PDB entry 5XD1 | X-ray diffraction, 1.60 A resolution | chain A

== Chain A ==
Name: NUDIX family protein
From: Mycobacterium smegmatis (strain ATCC 700084 / mc(2)155)
UniProt: A0QUZ2 (A0QUZ2_MYCS2); numbering as in UniProt (aligned over 1-322)
Sequence (342 residues; each row starts with the number of its first residue; numbers below 1 keep their minus sign (Met-19 is residue -19)):
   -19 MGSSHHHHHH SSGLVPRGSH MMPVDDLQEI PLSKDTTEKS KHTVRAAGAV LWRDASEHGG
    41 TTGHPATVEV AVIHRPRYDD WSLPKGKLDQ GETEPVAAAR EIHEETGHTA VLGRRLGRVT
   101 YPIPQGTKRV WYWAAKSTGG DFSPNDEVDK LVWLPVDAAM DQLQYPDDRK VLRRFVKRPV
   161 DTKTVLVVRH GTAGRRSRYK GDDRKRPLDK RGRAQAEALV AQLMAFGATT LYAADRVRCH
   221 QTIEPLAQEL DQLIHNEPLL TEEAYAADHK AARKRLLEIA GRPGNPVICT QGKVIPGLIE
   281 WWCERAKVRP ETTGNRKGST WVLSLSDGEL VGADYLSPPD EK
Not modelled in the structure: -19 to 20, 35-44
Construct notes: initiating methionine (-19); expression tag (-18 to 0)
Curated features (UniProtKB/Swiss-Prot):
  - motif: Gly66 to Gly87 (Nudix box)
  - binding site (substrate): Arg55 to Tyr58, Asp60, Lys65 to Lys67, Tyr101, Lys108, Glu127, Tyr145
  - binding site (Mg(2+)): Lys65, Glu81, Glu85, Glu127

== In short ==
From UniProt: 12 substrate-binding residues and 4 Mg2+-binding residues.
Chain A is NUDIX family protein (Mycobacterium smegmatis (strain ATCC 700084 / mc(2)155)); the structure,
Crystal structure of Mycobacterium smegmatis MutT1 in complex with Ap5A, ATP and magnesium, was determined by
X-ray diffraction together with 5XD2, 5XD3, 5XD4 and 5XD5 from the same study.
